8HCX - chains A and E of the 6 polymer chains in the assembly; structure by electron microscopy, 3.50 A resolution.

== Chain A ==
Name: Guanine nucleotide-binding protein G(q) subunit alpha-1
From: Homo sapiens
Chain sequence (246 residues; numbered 1 to 359; 113 numbers in that range are skipped by the numbering (no residue carries them; nothing is unmodelled there); the number before each row is that of its first residue):
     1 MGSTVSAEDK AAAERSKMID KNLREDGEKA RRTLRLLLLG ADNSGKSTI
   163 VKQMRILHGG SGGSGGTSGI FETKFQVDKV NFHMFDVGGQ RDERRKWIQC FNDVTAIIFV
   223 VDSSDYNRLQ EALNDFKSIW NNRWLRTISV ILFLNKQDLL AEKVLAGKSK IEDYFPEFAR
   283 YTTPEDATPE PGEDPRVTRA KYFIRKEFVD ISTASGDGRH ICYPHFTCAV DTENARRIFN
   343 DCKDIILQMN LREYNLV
Unresolved in the structure: 1-7, 163-179, 331-332, 359

== Chain E ==
Name: scFv16
From: Mus musculus
Notes: antibody fragment or engineered binder
Chain sequence (285 residues; row label = number of the first residue in the row; numbers below 1 keep their minus sign (Met-37 is residue -37)):
   -37 MLLVNQSHQG FNKEHTSKMV SAIVLYVLLA AAAHSAFAVQ LVESGGGLVQ PGGSRKLSCS
    23 ASGFAFSSFG MHWVRQAPEK GLEWVAYISS GSGTIYYADT VKGRFTISRD DPKNTLFLQM
    83 TSLRSEDTAM YYCVRSIYYY GSSPFDFWGQ GTTLTVSAGG GGSGGGGSGG GGSADIVMTQ
   143 ATSSVPVTPG ESVSISCRSS KSLLHSNGNT YLYWFLQRPG QSPQLLIYRM SNLASGVPDR
   203 FSGSGSGTAF TLTISRLEAE DVGVYYCMQH LEYPLTFGAG TKLEL
Unresolved in the structure: -37 to 0, 120-134

== Chain A / chain E interface ==
Contacting residue pairs - 17 pairs, chain A then chain E:
  Glu8(A) with Tyr100(E); Tyr173(E), hydrogen bond (backbone-side chain); Tyr175(E), hydrogen bond; His232(E), salt bridge
  Lys10(A) with Tyr58(E)
  Ala11(A) with Tyr100(E), hydrophobic; Tyr235(E)
  Ala12(A) with Tyr100(E)
  Glu14(A) with Ser51(E), hydrogen bond; Ser52(E); Gly55(E), hydrogen bond (side chain-backbone); Thr56(E)
  Arg15(A) with Ser30(E); Ile99(E); Tyr100(E); Tyr101(E)
  Met18(A) with Ser52(E)
Also at the interface, not in a pair above, chain E (16 interface residues in all): Tyr49, Gly53, Ser54

== Summary ==
The interface between chain A and chain E involves 7 residues on one side and 16 on the other, with 4 hydrogen
bonds and 1 salt bridge. Among the polar pairs are Glu8(A)-His232(E), Glu8(A)-Tyr173(E) and Glu8(A)-Tyr175(E).
Chain A is Guanine nucleotide-binding protein G(q) subunit alpha-1 (Homo sapiens) and chain E is scFv16 (Mus
musculus); the structure, Cryo-EM structure of Endothelin1-bound ETBR-Gq complex, was determined by electron
microscopy (same publication as 8HBD and 8HCQ).
